Entry 7JL3 (electron microscopy, 4.20 A resolution (low resolution: residue-level contacts below are approximate; hydrogen-bond / salt-bridge calls are withheld)); this record covers chains A and Y of the 8 polymer chains in the assembly.

# Chain A
Molecule: Antiviral innate immune response receptor RIG-I
Source organism: Homo sapiens
Notes: EC 3.6.4.13
UniProtKB: O95786 (DDX58_HUMAN), isoform O95786-2; residues 204-925 here correspond to UniProt positions 159-880 (UniProt number = residue number - 45)
Chain sequence (722 residues; row label = number of the first residue in the row):
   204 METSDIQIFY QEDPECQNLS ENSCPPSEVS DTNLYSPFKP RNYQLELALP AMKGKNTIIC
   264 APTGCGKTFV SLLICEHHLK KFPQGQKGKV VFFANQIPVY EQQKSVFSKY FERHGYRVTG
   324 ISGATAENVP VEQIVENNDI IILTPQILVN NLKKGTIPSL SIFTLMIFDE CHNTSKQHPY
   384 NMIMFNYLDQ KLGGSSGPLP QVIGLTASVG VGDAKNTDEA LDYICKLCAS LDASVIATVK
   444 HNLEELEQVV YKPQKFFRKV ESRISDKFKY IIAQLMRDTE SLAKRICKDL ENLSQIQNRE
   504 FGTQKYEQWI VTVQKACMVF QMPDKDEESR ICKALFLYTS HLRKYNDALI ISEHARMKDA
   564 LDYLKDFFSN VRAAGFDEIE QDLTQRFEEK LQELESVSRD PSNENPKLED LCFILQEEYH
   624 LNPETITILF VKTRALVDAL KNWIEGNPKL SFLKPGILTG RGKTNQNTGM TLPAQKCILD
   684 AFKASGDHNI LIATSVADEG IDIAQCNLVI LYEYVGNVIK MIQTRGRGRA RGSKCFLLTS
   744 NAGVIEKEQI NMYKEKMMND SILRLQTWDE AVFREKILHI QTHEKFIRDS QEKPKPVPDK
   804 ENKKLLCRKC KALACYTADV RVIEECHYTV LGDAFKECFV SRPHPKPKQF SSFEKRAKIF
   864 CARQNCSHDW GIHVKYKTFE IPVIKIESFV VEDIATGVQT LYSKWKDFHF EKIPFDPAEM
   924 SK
Not modelled in the structure: 204-238, 398-399, 527, 575-580, 666-671, 687-688, 797-803, 852-857, 919-925
Bound ions: Zn2+: Cys810, Cys813, Cys864, Cys869
Residues lining bound ligands:
  - ADP (adenosine-5'-diphosphate): Phe241, Lys242, Arg244, Gln247, Pro265, Thr266, Gly267, Cys268, Gly269, Lys270, Thr271, Phe272, Asp705, Arg732
  - tetrafluoroaluminate (ALF): Thr266, Lys270, Glu373, Ala410, Glu702, Gly703, Gln726, Arg730, Arg732

# Chain Y
Molecule: dsRNA strand 2
Sequence (42 nucleotides; each row starts with the number of its first residue):
     1 UCAGUCAGUC AGUCUCAGUC AGUCAGUCUC AGUCAGUCAG UC

# Chain A / chain Y interface
Residue-residue contacts (39; chain A residue first):
  Asn298(A) - U23(Y)
  Ile300(A) - U23(Y)
  Ile300(A) - C24(Y)
  Gly326(A) - C24(Y)
  Thr347(A) - U23(Y)
  Thr347(A) - C24(Y)
  Gln349(A) - U23(Y)
  Gln349(A) - C24(Y)
  Ile350(A) - C24(Y)
  Ile350(A) - A25(Y)
  Asn353(A) - C24(Y)
  Asn353(A) - A25(Y)
  Gln511(A) - A17(Y)
  Val514(A) - G18(Y)
  Val514(A) - U19(Y)
  Lys518(A) - A17(Y)
  Lys518(A) - G18(Y)
  Arg546(A) - U19(Y)
  Lys635(A) - C20(Y)
  Lys635(A) - A21(Y)
  Thr636(A) - C20(Y)
  Thr636(A) - A21(Y)
  Arg637(A) - A21(Y)
  Arg637(A) - G22(Y)
  Thr662(A) - G22(Y)
  Gly663(A) - G22(Y)
  Gly663(A) - U23(Y)
  Arg664(A) - U23(Y)
  Arg664(A) - C24(Y)
  Thr697(A) - A21(Y)
  Thr697(A) - G22(Y)
  Ser698(A) - A21(Y)
  Val699(A) - G22(Y)
  His830(A) - G26(Y)
  Lys878(A) - U27(Y)
  Lys878(A) - C28(Y)
  Lys878(A) - U29(Y)
  Tyr879(A) - C28(Y)
  Lys880(A) - C28(Y)
Interface residues without a listed pair, chain A (28 interface residues in all): Gln299, Ser325, Glu827, Cys829

# In short
28 residues of chain A and 13 residues of chain Y are in contact. Chain A binds ADP and tetrafluoroaluminate.
The Zn2+ site is built by Cys810(A), Cys813(A), Cys864(A) and Cys869(A).
Chain A is Antiviral innate immune response receptor RIG-I (Homo sapiens) and chain Y is dsRNA strand 2; the
structure, Cryo-EM structure of RIG-I:dsRNA filament in complex with RIPLET PrySpry domain (trimer), was
determined by electron microscopy, deposited together with 7JL0, 7JL1, 7JL2 and 7JL4.
